7L8J - chain A; structure by X-ray diffraction, 2.45 A resolution.

== Chain A ==
Name: 3C-like proteinase
From: Severe acute respiratory syndrome coronavirus 2
Notes: EC 3.4.22.69
UniProtKB: P0DTD1 (R1AB_SARS2); residues 1-306 here correspond to UniProt positions 3264-3569 (UniProt number = residue number + 3263)
Chain sequence (306 residues; row label = number of the first residue in the row):
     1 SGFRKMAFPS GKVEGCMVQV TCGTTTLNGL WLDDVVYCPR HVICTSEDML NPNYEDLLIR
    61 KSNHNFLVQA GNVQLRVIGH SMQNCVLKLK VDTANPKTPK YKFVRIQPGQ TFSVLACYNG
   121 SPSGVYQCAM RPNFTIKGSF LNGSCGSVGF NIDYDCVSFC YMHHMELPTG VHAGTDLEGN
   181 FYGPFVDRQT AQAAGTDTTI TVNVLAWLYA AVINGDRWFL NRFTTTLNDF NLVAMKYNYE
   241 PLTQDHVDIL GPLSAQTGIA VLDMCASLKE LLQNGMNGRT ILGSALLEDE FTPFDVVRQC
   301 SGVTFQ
Disordered / not traced: 306
UniProt features mapped onto this chain:
  - active site: His41 (For 3CL-PRO activity), Cys145 (Nucleophile)
  - site: Gln306 (Cleavage)
  - cross-link (Glycyl lysine isopeptide (Lys-Gly)): Lys5 (interchain with G-Cter in ubiquitin), Lys90 (interchain with G-Cter in ubiquitin)
Glycans and other covalent adducts: RUPINTRIVIR, bound form (AG7) linked to Cys145
Ligand contacts: RUPINTRIVIR, bound form (AG7; 4-{2-(4-fluoro-benzyl)-6-methyl-5-[(5-methyl-isoxazole-3-carbonyl)-amino]-4-oxo-heptanoylamino}-5-(2-oxo-pyrrolidin-3-yl)-pentanoic acid ethyl ester): Ser1, Thr26, Leu27, Pro39, His41, Val42, Phe140, Leu141, Asn142, Gly143, Ser144, His163, His164, Met165, Glu166, Leu167, Pro168, His172, Phe185, Arg188, Gln189, Thr190, Gln192
Reported in the primary citation:
  - binding site for RUPINTRIVIR, bound form: His41, Cys145

== In short ==
RUPINTRIVIR, bound form is covalently linked to Cys145. Curated annotation (UniProt) lists active-site
residues His41 and Cys145. From the paper: a binding site for RUPINTRIVIR, bound form at His41 and Cys145.
Chain A is 3C-like proteinase (Severe acute respiratory syndrome coronavirus 2); the structure, SARS-CoV-2
Main Protease (Mpro) in Complex with Rupintrivir (P21212), was determined by X-ray diffraction, deposited
together with 7L8H and 7L8I.
